Entry 9CM3 (electron microscopy, 3.06 A resolution); this record covers chains B and N of the 5 polymer chains in the assembly.

# Chain B
Protein: Guanine nucleotide-binding protein G(I)/G(S)/G(T) subunit beta-1
Source organism: Homo sapiens
Reference sequence: P62873 (GBB1_HUMAN); numbering as in UniProt (aligned over 2-340)
Chain sequence (376 residues; row label = number of the first residue in the row; numbers below 1 keep their minus sign (Met-9 is residue -9)):
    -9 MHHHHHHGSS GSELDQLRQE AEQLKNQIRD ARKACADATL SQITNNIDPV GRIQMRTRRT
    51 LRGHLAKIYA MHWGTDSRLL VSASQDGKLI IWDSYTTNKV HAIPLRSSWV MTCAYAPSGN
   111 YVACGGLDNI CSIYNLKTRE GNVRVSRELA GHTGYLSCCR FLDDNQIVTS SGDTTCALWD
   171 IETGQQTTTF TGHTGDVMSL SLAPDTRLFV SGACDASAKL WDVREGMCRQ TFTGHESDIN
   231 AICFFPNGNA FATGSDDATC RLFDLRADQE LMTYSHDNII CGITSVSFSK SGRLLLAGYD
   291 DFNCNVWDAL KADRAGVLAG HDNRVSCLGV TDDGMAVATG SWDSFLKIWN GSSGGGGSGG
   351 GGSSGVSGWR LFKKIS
Not modelled in the structure: -9 to 2, 344-366
Sequence notes: initiating methionine (-9); expression tag (-8 to 1, 341-366)
Swiss-Prot annotation at these positions:
  - modified residue: Ser2 (N-acetylserine), His266 (Phosphohistidine)
  - natural variant: Leu30 (L30F: In MRD42; uncertain significance), Arg52 (R52G: In MRD42), Gly64 (G64V: In MRD42), Asp76 (D76E: In MRD42; D76G: In MRD42), Gly77 (G77S: In MRD42), Lys78 (K78R: In MRD42), Ile80 (I80N: In MRD42; I80T: In MRD42), His91 (H91R: In MRD42; uncertain significance), Ala92 (A92T: In MRD42), Pro94 (P94S: In MRD42), Leu95 (L95P: In MRD42), Arg96 (R96L: In MRD42), 5 further natural variant entries in UniProt

# Chain N
Protein: scFv16
Source organism: Mus musculus
Notes: antibody fragment or engineered binder
Chain sequence (266 residues; numbered 2 to 267; the number before each row is that of its first residue):
     2 VQLVESGGGL VQPGGSRKLS CSASGFAFSS FGMHWVRQAP EKGLEWVAYI SSGSGTIYYA
    62 DTVKGRFTIS RDDPKNTLFL QMTSLRSEDT AMYYCVRSIY YYGSSPFDFW GQGTTLTVSA
   122 GGGGSGGGGS GGGGSADIVM TQATSSVPVT PGESVSISCR SSKSLLHSNG NTYLYWFLQR
   182 PGQSPQLLIY RMSNLASGVP DRFSGSGSGT AFTLTISRLE AEDVGVYYCM QHLEYPLTFG
   242 AGTKLELLEE NLYFQGASHH HHHHHH
Not modelled in the structure: 121-136, 249-267
Disulfide bonds: Cys22-Cys96, Cys160-Cys230

# How chain B and chain N interact
Residue-residue contacts (12; chain B residue first):
  Arg68(B) with Tyr103(N)
  Leu69(B) with Tyr103(N), hydrophobic
  Val90(B) with Tyr102(N), hydrophobic
  Arg129(B) with Val2(N); Arg98(N), hydrogen bond (backbone-side chain); Phe110(N)
  Glu130(B) with Gly26(N); Phe27(N); Ala28(N), hydrogen bond (backbone-backbone); Phe32(N)
  Gly131(B) with Phe32(N); Ile100(N)
Also at the interface, not in a pair above, chain B (10 interface residues in all): Asp66, Asp83, His91, Asn132
Also at the interface, not in a pair above, chain N (11 interface residues in all): Ser198

# Summary
The interface between chain B and chain N involves 10 residues on one side and 11 on the other; the contacts
include 2 hydrogen bonds. Polar pairs include Arg129(B)-Arg98(N) and Glu130(B)-Ala28(N).
Here chain B is Guanine nucleotide-binding protein G(I)/G(S)/G(T) subunit beta-1 (Homo sapiens) and chain N is
scFv16 (Mus musculus). Entry 9CM3 (Cryo-EM structure of Gq-coupled FFA2 in complex with TUG-1375 and compound
187) was determined by electron microscopy together with 9CLW, 9CM7 and 9NS9 from the same study.
